Entry 8WPU (electron microscopy, 3.10 A resolution); this record covers chains C and D of the 6 polymer chains in the assembly.

[Chain C]
Name: Guanine nucleotide-binding protein G(I)/G(S)/G(T) subunit beta-1
Organism: Homo sapiens
UniProtKB: P62873 (GBB1_HUMAN); residue numbers follow UniProt; this construct covers 2-340
Chain sequence (376 residues; row label = number of the first residue in the row; numbers below 1 keep their minus sign (His-9 is residue -9)):
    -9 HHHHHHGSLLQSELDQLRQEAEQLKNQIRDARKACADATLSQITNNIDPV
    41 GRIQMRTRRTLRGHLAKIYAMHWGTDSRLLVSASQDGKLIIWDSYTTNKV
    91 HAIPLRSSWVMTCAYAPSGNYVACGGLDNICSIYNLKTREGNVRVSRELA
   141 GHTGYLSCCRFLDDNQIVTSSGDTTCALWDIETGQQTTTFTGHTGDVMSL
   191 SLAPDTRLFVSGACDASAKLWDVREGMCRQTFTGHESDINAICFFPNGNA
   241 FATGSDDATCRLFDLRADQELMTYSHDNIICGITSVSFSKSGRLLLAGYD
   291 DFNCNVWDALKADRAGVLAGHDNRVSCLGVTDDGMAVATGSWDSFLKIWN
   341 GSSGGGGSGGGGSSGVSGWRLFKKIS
Unresolved in the structure: -9 to -1, 341-366
Sequence notes: expression tag (-9 to 1, 341-366)
UniProt features mapped onto this chain:
  - modified residue: Ser2 (N-acetylserine), His266 (Phosphohistidine)

[Chain D]
Name: Guanine nucleotide-binding protein G(I)/G(S)/G(O) subunit gamma-2
Organism: Homo sapiens
UniProtKB: P59768 (GBG2_HUMAN); residue numbers follow UniProt; this construct covers 1-71
Chain sequence (71 residues; numbered 1 to 71; the number before each row is that of its first residue):
     1 MASNNTASIAQARKLVEQLKMEANIDRIKVSKAAADLMAYCEAHAKEDPL
    51 LTPVPASENPFREKKFFCAIL
Unresolved in the structure: 1-6, 62-71
UniProt features mapped onto this chain:
  - modified residue: Ala2 (N-acetylalanine), Cys68 (Cysteine methyl ester)
  - lipidation: Cys68 (S-geranylgeranyl cysteine)

[Chain C / chain D interface]
Contacting residue pairs (53; chain C residue first):
  Leu7(C) with Gln11(D)
  Ala11(C) with Leu15(D), hydrophobic
  Leu14(C) with Leu15(D); Leu19(D); Lys20(D)
  Cys25(C) with Ile28(D); Val30(D)
  Ala26(C) with Val30(D), hydrophobic
  Asp27(C) with Lys29(D); Val30(D)
  Ala28(C) with Val30(D)
  Leu30(C) with Ala34(D), hydrophobic
  Ile33(C) with Ala34(D), hydrophobic
  Ile37(C) with Met38(D), hydrophobic
  Val40(C) with Leu51(D), hydrophobic
  Arg48(C) with Phe61(D)
  Arg49(C) with Phe61(D)
  Ser84(C) with Phe61(D)
  Tyr85(C) with Pro60(D), hydrophobic; Phe61(D), hydrophobic
  Cys218(C) with Gln18(D), hydrogen bond
  Arg219(C) with Glu22(D); Ile25(D)
  Gln220(C) with Ile25(D)
  Phe235(C) with Leu37(D), hydrophobic; Tyr40(D), hydrophobic
  Pro236(C) with Tyr40(D)
  Asn237(C) with Leu37(D); Tyr40(D)
  Ala240(C) with Leu37(D), hydrophobic
  Arg256(C) with Arg27(D); Ile28(D); Lys32(D), hydrogen bond (side chain-backbone); Ala33(D)
  Asp258(C) with Arg27(D), salt bridge
  Ser279(C) with Leu50(D)
  Lys280(C) with Asp48(D)
  Ser281(C) with Tyr40(D); Cys41(D); His44(D); Asp48(D), hydrogen bond
  Arg283(C) with Leu51(D)
  Leu284(C) with Leu51(D), hydrophobic
  Leu300(C) with Met38(D), hydrophobic; Cys41(D), hydrophobic
  Asp323(C) with Pro49(D)
  Gly324(C) with Pro49(D); Leu50(D)
  Met325(C) with Pro49(D), hydrophobic; Pro60(D)
  Ala326(C) with Phe61(D), hydrophobic
  Ile338(C) with Phe61(D), hydrophobic
  Asn340(C) with Phe61(D)
Other interface residues (no listed pair), chain C (49 interface residues in all): Leu0, Glu3, Leu4, Glu10, Thr34, Ile43, Thr221, Leu252, Asp254, Ala257, Leu261, Val320, Val327
Other interface residues (no listed pair), chain D (33 interface residues in all): Ser8, Lys14, Asp26, Ala35, Asp36, Glu47, Val54, Asn59

[Overview]
49 residues of chain C face 33 of chain D across their interface, with 3 hydrogen bonds and 1 salt bridge.
Among the polar pairs are Asp258(C)-Arg27(D), Cys218(C)-Gln18(D) and Arg256(C)-Lys32(D).
Here chain C is Guanine nucleotide-binding protein G(I)/G(S)/G(T) subunit beta-1 and chain D is Guanine
nucleotide-binding protein G(I)/G(S)/G(O) subunit gamma-2, both from Homo sapiens. Entry 8WPU (Human
calcium-sensing receptor(CaSR) bound to cinacalcet in complex with Gq protein) was determined by electron
microscopy, deposited together with 8WPG.
